9EL8 - chains A and B; structure by X-ray diffraction, 2.91 A resolution.

# Chain A
Name: Lysine-specific histone demethylase 1A
Organism: Homo sapiens
Notes: EC 1.14.99.66
UniProt: O60341 (KDM1A_HUMAN); residue numbers follow UniProt; this construct covers 1-852
Sequence (871 residues; each row starts with the number of its first residue; numbers below 1 keep their minus sign (Gly-18 is residue -18)):
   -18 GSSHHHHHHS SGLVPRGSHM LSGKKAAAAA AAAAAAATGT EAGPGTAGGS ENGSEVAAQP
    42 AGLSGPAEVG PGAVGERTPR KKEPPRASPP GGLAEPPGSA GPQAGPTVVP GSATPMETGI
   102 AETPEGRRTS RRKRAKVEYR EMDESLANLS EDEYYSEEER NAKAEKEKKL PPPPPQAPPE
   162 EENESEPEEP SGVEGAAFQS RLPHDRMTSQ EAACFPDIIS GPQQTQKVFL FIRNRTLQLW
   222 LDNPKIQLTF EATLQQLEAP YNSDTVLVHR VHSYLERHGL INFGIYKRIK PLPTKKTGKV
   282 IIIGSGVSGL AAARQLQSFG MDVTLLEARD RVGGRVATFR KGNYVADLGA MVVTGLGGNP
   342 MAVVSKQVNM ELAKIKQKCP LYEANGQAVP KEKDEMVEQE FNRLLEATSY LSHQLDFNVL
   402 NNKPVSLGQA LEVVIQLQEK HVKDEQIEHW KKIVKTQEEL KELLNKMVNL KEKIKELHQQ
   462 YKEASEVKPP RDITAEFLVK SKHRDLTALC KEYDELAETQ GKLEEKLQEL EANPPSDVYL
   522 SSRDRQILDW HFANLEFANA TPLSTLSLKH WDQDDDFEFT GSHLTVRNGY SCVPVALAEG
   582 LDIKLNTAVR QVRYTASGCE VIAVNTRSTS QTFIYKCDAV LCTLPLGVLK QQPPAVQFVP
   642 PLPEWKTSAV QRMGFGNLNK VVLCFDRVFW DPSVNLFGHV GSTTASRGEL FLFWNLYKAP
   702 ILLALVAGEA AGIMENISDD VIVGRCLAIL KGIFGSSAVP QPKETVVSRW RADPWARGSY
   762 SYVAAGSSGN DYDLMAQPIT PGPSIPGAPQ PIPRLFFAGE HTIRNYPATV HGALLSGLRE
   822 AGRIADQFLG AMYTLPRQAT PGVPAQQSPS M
Not modelled in the structure: -18 to 171, 837-852
Sequence notes: expression tag (-18 to 0)
Ligand contacts:
  - XHT ([(2R,3S,4R,5R)-5-(6-amino-9H-purin-9-yl)-3,4-dihydroxyoxolan-2-yl]methyl (2S,3R,4S)-2,3,4-trihydroxy-5-[(1R,3R,3aS,13R)-1-hydroxy-10,11-dimethyl-3-{3-[(5-methyl-1,3,4-thiadiazol-2-yl)carbamoyl]phenyl}-4,6-dioxo-2,3,5,6-tetrahydro-1H-benzo[g]pyrrolo[2,1-e]pteridin-8(4H)-yl]pentyl dihydrogen diphosphate (non-preferred name)): Ile284, Gly285, Ser286, Gly287, Val288, Ser289, Gly290, Leu307, Glu308, Ala309, Arg310, Gly314, Gly315, Arg316, Val317, Leu329, Gly330, Ala331, Met332, Val333, Thr335, Ile356, Phe538, His564, Thr588, Ala589, Val590, Thr624, Leu625, Pro626, Val629, Val637, Leu659, Lys661, Leu677, Trp695, Trp751, Trp756, Ser760, Tyr761, Gly800, Glu801, Ala809, Thr810, Val811, His812, Ala814
  - XHX (3-[(1R,2S)-2-(cyclobutylamino)cyclopropyl]-N-(5-methyl-1,3,4-thiadiazol-2-yl)benzamide): Phe538, Ala539, Asn540, Trp552, Asp555, Glu559, His564, Tyr761, Pro808, Ala809, Thr810
From the paper describing this entry:
  - mutagenesis - T684DEL/T685DEL/A686DEL/S687DEL: increased growth in response to AW4
  - mutagenesis - T684DEL/T685DEL/A686DEL/S687DEL: unchanged catalytic activity

# Chain B
Name: REST corepressor 1
Organism: Homo sapiens
UniProt: Q9UKL0 (RCOR1_HUMAN); residues 305-440 here correspond to UniProt positions 308-443 (UniProt number = residue number + 3)
Sequence (144 residues; numbered 297 to 440; the number before each row is that of its first residue):
   297 GPLGSPEFRA KRKPPKGMFL SQEDVEAVSA NATAATTVLR QLDMELVSVK RQIQNIKQTN
   357 SALKEKLDGG IEPYRLPEVI QKCNARWTTE EQLLAVQAIR KYGRDFQAIS DVIGNKSVVQ
   417 VKNFFVNYRR RFNIDEVLQE WEAE
Not modelled in the structure: 297-307
Sequence notes: expression tag (297-304)

# How chain A and chain B interact
Pairs across the interface (90; chain A residue first):
  Glu381(A) with Met314(B)
  Arg384(A) with Pro311(B); Lys312(B), hydrogen bond (side chain-backbone); Met314(B)
  Leu385(A) with Met314(B)
  Glu387(A) with Pro311(B)
  Tyr391(A) with Arg308(B); Lys309(B); Pro310(B)
  Leu392(A) with Leu316(B), hydrophobic
  Gln395(A) with Arg308(B)
  Leu401(A) with Ser325(B)
  Val414(A) with Val321(B), hydrophobic
  Gln417(A) with Val324(B); Ala331(B)
  Leu418(A) with Val321(B), hydrophobic; Val324(B), hydrophobic
  Gln419(A) with Gly313(B), hydrogen bond (side chain-backbone); Met314(B); Phe315(B), hydrogen bond (side chain-backbone); Leu316(B)
  Lys421(A) with Asp320(B), salt bridge; Leu335(B)
  His422(A) with Phe315(B)
  Lys424(A) with Leu335(B); Asp339(B), salt bridge
  Asp425(A) with Leu338(B)
  Gln427(A) with Leu342(B)
  Ile428(A) with Leu338(B); Glu341(B); Leu342(B), hydrophobic
  Trp431(A) with Leu342(B); Val345(B), hydrophobic
  Lys432(A) with Glu341(B), salt bridge; Val345(B)
  Ile434(A) with Ile349(B), hydrophobic
  Val435(A) with Ile349(B), hydrophobic
  Gln438(A) with Ile352(B); Lys353(B); Asn356(B), hydrogen bond (backbone-side chain)
  Glu439(A) with Ile352(B)
  Leu441(A) with Asn356(B)
  Lys442(A) with Thr355(B); Asn356(B), hydrogen bond (backbone-side chain)
  Leu445(A) with Asn356(B); Leu359(B), hydrophobic; Lys360(B)
  Asn446(A) with Leu359(B)
  Met448(A) with Leu363(B), hydrophobic
  Val449(A) with Lys362(B); Leu363(B), hydrophobic
  Lys452(A) with Lys362(B); Asp364(B), hydrogen bond (side chain-backbone); Gly366(B)
  Ile455(A) with Ile367(B), hydrophobic; Tyr370(B), hydrophobic
  Lys456(A) with Tyr370(B)
  His459(A) with Pro369(B); Tyr370(B)
  Ile474(A) with Leu389(B), hydrophobic; Leu390(B); Gln393(B)
  Thr475(A) with Gln393(B)
  Phe478(A) with Leu390(B), hydrophobic; Gln393(B); Ala394(B); Lys397(B)
  Lys481(A) with Leu390(B); Val408(B)
  Ser482(A) with Lys397(B); Tyr398(B)
  His484(A) with Leu372(B)
  Arg485(A) with Tyr398(B); Asp401(B), salt bridge; Ala404(B); Asp407(B); Val408(B)
  Asp486(A) with Lys397(B), salt bridge; Tyr398(B), hydrogen bond
  Leu487(A) with Tyr370(B); Leu372(B), hydrophobic
  Thr488(A) with Glu374(B)
  Cys491(A) with Ile367(B), hydrophobic; Tyr370(B)
  Tyr494(A) with Leu363(B); Gly366(B); Ile367(B), hydrophobic
  Asp495(A) with Arg371(B), salt bridge
  Glu505(A) with Lys360(B), salt bridge
  Glu512(A) with Lys353(B), salt bridge
Other interface residues (no listed pair), chain A (56 interface residues in all): Ala388, Leu396, Val415, Glu420, Tyr462, Glu477, Tyr520
Other interface residues (no listed pair), chain B (52 interface residues in all): Gln318, Val334, Lys346, Gln348, Pro373

# In short
Chain A and chain B form an interface of 56 and 52 residues respectively; the contacts include 7 hydrogen
bonds and 8 salt bridges. Among the polar pairs are Lys421(A)-Asp320(B), Lys424(A)-Asp339(B) and
Lys432(A)-Glu341(B). The paper reports that T684DEL/T685DEL/A686DEL/S687DEL of chain A increase growth in
response to AW4; T684DEL/T685DEL/A686DEL/S687DEL of chain A leave catalytic activity unchanged.
Here chain A is Lysine-specific histone demethylase 1A and chain B is REST corepressor 1, both from Homo
sapiens. Entry 9EL8 (LSD1-CoREST in complex with T105 1S2R enantiomer) was determined by X-ray diffraction
together with 8BOP, 8BOX, 8F2Z, 8F30, 8F59, 8F6S and 18 further entries from the same study.
